PDB entry 1R0J | X-ray diffraction, 2.00 A resolution | chain A

[Chain A]
Name: Rubredoxin
Organism: Clostridium pasteurianum
UniProt: P00268 (RUBR_CLOPA); residue numbers follow UniProt; this construct covers 1-54
Sequence (54 residues; each row starts with the number of its first residue):
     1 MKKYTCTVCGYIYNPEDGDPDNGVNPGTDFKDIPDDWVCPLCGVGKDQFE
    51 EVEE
Unresolved in the structure: 54
Ion coordination: Ni2+: Cys-6, Cys-9, Cys-39, Cys-42
Curated features (UniProtKB/Swiss-Prot):
  - binding site (Fe cation): Cys-6, Cys-9, Cys-39, Cys-42
  - modified residue: Met-1 (N-formylmethionine)

[Overview]
Cys-6, Cys-9, Cys-39 and Cys-42 coordinate Ni2+. From UniProt: 4 Fe cation-binding residues.
Chain A is Rubredoxin (Clostridium pasteurianum); the structure, nickel-substituted rubredoxin, was determined
by X-ray diffraction together with 1R0F, 1R0G, 1R0H and 1R0I from the same study.
